Entry 9E96 (electron microscopy, 4.05 A resolution (low resolution: residue-level contacts below are approximate; hydrogen-bond / salt-bridge calls are withheld)); this record covers chains A and P of the 16 polymer chains in the assembly.

Chain A:
Molecule: Structural polyprotein
Source organism: Western equine encephalitis virus
Reference sequence: Q1W679 (Q1W679_WEEV); residues 1-439 here correspond to UniProt positions 798-1236 (UniProt number = residue number + 797)
Amino-acid sequence (439 residues; numbered 1 to 439; the number before each row is that of its first residue):
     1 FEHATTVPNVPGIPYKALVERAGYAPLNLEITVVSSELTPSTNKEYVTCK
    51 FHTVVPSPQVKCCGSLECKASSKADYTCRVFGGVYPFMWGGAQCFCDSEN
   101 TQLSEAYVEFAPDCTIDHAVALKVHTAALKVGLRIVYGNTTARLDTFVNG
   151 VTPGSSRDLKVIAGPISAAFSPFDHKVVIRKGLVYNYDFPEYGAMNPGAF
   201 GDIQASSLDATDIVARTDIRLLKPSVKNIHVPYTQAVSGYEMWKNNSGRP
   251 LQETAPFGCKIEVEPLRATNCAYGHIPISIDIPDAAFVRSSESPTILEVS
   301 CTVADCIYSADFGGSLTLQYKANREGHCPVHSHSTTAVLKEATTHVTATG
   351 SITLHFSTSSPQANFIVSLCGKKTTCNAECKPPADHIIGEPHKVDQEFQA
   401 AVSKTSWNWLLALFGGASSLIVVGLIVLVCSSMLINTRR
Disulfide bonds: C49-C114, C62-C94, C63-C96, C301-C376, C306-C380, C328-C370

Chain P:
Molecule: Protocadherin-10
Source organism: Homo sapiens
Reference sequence: Q9P2E7 (PCD10_HUMAN); numbering as in UniProt (aligned over 19-122)
Amino-acid sequence (104 residues; numbered 19 to 122; the number before each row is that of its first residue):
    19 QLHYTVQEEQEHGTFVGNIAEDLGLDITKLSARGFQTVPNSRTPYLDLNL
    69 ETGVLYVNEKIDREQICKQSPSCVLHLEVFLENPLELFQVEIEVLDINDN
   119 PPSF
Not modelled in the structure: 119-122
Disulfide bonds: C85-C91

How chain A and chain P interact:
Residue-residue contacts - 6 pairs, chain A then chain P:
  F87(A) - Q19(P)
  F87(A) - L20(P)
  W89(A) - H21(P)
  W89(A) - E109(P)
  N228(A) - Q19(P)
  N228(A) - Q107(P)
Other interface residues (no listed pair), chain A (4 interface residues in all): K227
Other interface residues (no listed pair), chain P (8 interface residues in all): L41, V92, F106

In short:
4 residues of chain A and 8 residues of chain P are in contact.
Chain A is Structural polyprotein (Western equine encephalitis virus) and chain P is Protocadherin-10 (Homo
sapiens); the structure, WEEV CBA87 VLP in complex with human PCDH10-EC1, was determined by electron
microscopy (same publication as 9EAU).
